Entry 4F7G (X-ray diffraction, 2.05 A resolution); this record covers chains A and B.

# Chain A
Name: Talin-1
From: Mus musculus
Notes: fragment: F2F3 subdomain
UniProtKB: P26039 (TLN1_MOUSE); residues 206-405 here = UniProt positions 206-405
Amino-acid sequence (222 residues; row label = number of the first residue in the row):
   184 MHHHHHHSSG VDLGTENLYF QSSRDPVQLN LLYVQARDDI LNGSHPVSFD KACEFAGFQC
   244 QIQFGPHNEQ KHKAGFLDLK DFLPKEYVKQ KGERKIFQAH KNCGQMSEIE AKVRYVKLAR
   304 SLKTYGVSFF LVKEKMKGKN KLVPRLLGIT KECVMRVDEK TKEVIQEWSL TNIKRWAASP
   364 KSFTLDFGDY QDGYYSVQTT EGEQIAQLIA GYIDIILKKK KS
Not modelled in the structure: 184-208, 401-405
Differences from the reference sequence: expression tag (184-205)
UniProt features mapped onto this chain:
  - modified residue: S405 (Phosphoserine)
What the authors report for this chain:
  - contacts within the chain: M319-K322 (hydrophobic contact), M319-K324 (hydrophobic contact)
  - conformationally variable residues (loop rearrangement): K318 to K324
  - mutagenesis - M319A, K322A/K324A: decreased binding to Talin-1 (chain B)
  - mutagenesis - K254A/K256A: unchanged binding to IP4
  - mutagenesis - K272A/K274A: unchanged binding to Talin-1 (chain B)
  - mutagenesis - M319A: increased signaling
  - mutagenesis - L325R: unchanged binding to Talin-1 (chain B) (citing earlier work)
  - mutagenesis - S365D, S379R, Q381V: decreased binding to Talin-1 (chain B) (citing earlier work)

# Chain B
Name: Talin-1
From: Mus musculus
Notes: fragment: RS subdomain
UniProtKB: P26039 (TLN1_MOUSE); residues 1654-1847 here = UniProt positions 1654-1847
Amino-acid sequence (216 residues; numbered 1632 to 1847; the number before each row is that of its first residue):
  1632 MHHHHHHSSG VDLGTENLYF QSKAPGQLEC ETAIAALNSC LRDLDQASLA AVSQQLAPRE
  1692 GISQEALHTQ MLTAVQEISH LIEPLASAAR AEASQLGHKV SQMAQYFEPL TLAAVGAASK
  1752 TLSHPQQMAL LDQTKTLAES ALQLLYTAKE AGGNPKQAAH TQEALEEAVQ MMTEAVEDLT
  1812 TTLNEAASAA GVVGGMVDSI TQAINQLDEG PMGDPE
Not modelled in the structure: 1632-1654, 1825-1847
Differences from the reference sequence: expression tag (1632-1653)
What the authors report for this chain:
  - mutagenesis - E1714K/E1794K/E1797K/E1798K/E1808K: increased signaling

# Interface between chain A and chain B
Contacting residue pairs (20; chain A residue first):
  K318(A) with T1767(B), hydrogen bond; E1770(B), salt bridge
  M319(A) with E1770(B)
  K320(A) with E1770(B), salt bridge
  G321(A) with T1767(B); E1770(B), hydrogen bond (backbone-side chain); S1771(B); M1802(B)
  K322(A) with T1767(B)
  N323(A) with D1763(B); Q1764(B); T1767(B), hydrogen bond; D1809(B), hydrogen bond
  A360(A) with L1680(B), hydrophobic
  S362(A) with V1683(B); S1684(B)
  S365(A) with V1683(B)
  D375(A) with N1669(B)
  Y377(A) with D1676(B); Q1677(B)
Also at the interface, not in a pair above, chain A (13 interface residues in all): K364, T367
Also at the interface, not in a pair above, chain B (14 interface residues in all): R1673
From the paper, about this interface:
  - specific contacts: K318(A)-E1770(B) (salt bridge), M319(A)-E1770(B) (backbone contact), G321(A)-E1770(B) (hydrogen bond), K322(A)-T1767(B), N323(A)-T1767(B) (hydrogen bond), A360(A)-L1680(B) (hydrophobic contact), N1669(B)-D375(A), D1676(B)-Y377(A) (hydrogen bond), Q1677(B)-Y377(A), T1767(B)-K318(A) (hydrogen bond), T1767(B)-G321(A) (hydrophobic contact), D1809(B)-N323(A) (hydrogen bond)

# In short
13 residues of chain A and 14 residues of chain B are in contact; the contacts include 4 hydrogen bonds and 2
salt bridges. Among the polar pairs are K318(A)-E1770(B), K320(A)-E1770(B) and K318(A)-T1767(B). The authors
report a salt bridge between K318(A) and E1770(B); a backbone contact between M319(A) and E1770(B); hydrogen
bonds between G321(A) and E1770(B), N323(A) and T1767(B) and D1676(B) and Y377(A) among others. The paper
reports that M319A, K322A/K324A and S365D of chain A, among others, reduce binding to Talin-1 (chain B);
conformational variability at K318(A); 9 substitutions were tested in all.
Here chain A is Talin-1 and chain B is Talin-1, both from Mus musculus. Entry 4F7G (Crystal structure of talin
autoinhibition complex) was determined by X-ray diffraction.
